Entry 1SN1 (X-ray diffraction, 1.70 A resolution); this record covers chain A.

== Chain A ==
Name: Protein (neurotoxin bmk M1)
Source organism: Mesobuthus martensii
Reference sequence: P45697 (SCX1_MESMA); residues 1-64 here correspond to UniProt positions 20-83 (UniProt number = residue number + 19)
Sequence (64 residues; row label = number of the first residue in the row):
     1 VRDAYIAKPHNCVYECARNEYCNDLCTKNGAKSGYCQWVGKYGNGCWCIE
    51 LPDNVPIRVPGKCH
Cystine bridges: C12-C63, C16-C36, C22-C46, C26-C48

== Overview ==
Chain A is Protein (neurotoxin bmk M1) (Mesobuthus martensii); the structure, Structure of scorpion neurotoxin
bmk M1, was determined by X-ray diffraction together with 1SN4 from the same study.
